PDB entry 7HOM | X-ray diffraction, 1.48 A resolution | chains A and B

[Chain A]
Name: Serine protease subunit NS2B
From: Zika virus
Reference sequence: Q32ZE1 (POLG_ZIKV); residues 46-89 here correspond to UniProt positions 1414-1457 (UniProt number = residue number + 1368)
Chain sequence (46 residues; numbered 44 to 89; the number before each row is that of its first residue):
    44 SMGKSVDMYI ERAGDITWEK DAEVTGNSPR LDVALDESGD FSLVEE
Unresolved in the structure: 44-49, 89
Sequence notes: expression tag (44-45)

[Chain B]
Name: Serine protease NS3
From: Zika virus
Notes: EC 3.4.21.91, 3.6.1.15, 3.6.4.13
Reference sequence: Q32ZE1 (POLG_ZIKV); residues 11-177 here correspond to UniProt positions 1509-1675 (UniProt number = residue number + 1498)
Chain sequence (168 residues; each row starts with the number of its first residue):
    10 MKEVKKGETT DGVYRVMTRR LLGSTQVGVG VMQEGVFHTM WHVTKGAALR SGEGRLDPYW
    70 GDVKQDLVSY CGPWKLDAAW DGLSEVQLLA VPPGERAKNI QTLPGIFKTK DGDIGAVALD
   130 YPAGTSGSPI LDKCGRVIGL YGNGVVIKNG SYVSAITQGK REEETPVE
Unresolved in the structure: 10-15, 172-177
Sequence notes: initiating methionine (10); conflict Lys107 (Arg1605 in Q32ZE1)
Residues lining bound ligands: A1BGH ((3R)-3-[1-methyl-4-(trifluoromethyl)-1H-imidazol-2-yl]piperidine): His51, Asp129, Tyr130, Pro131, Ala132, Ser135, Tyr150, Gly151, Tyr161
Swiss-Prot annotation at these positions:
  - active site (Charge relay system): His51, Asp75, Ser135

[Chain A / chain B interface]
Pairs across the interface (96; chain A residue first):
  Asp50(A) - Thr27(B)
  Asp50(A) - Arg59(B)  salt bridge
  Met51(A) - Met26(B)
  Met51(A) - Val52(B)
  Met51(A) - Leu58(B)
  Met51(A) - Arg59(B)  hydrogen bond (backbone-backbone)
  Tyr52(A) - Arg24(B)
  Tyr52(A) - Val25(B)
  Tyr52(A) - Met26(B)  hydrogen bond (backbone-backbone)
  Tyr52(A) - Arg28(B)
  Tyr52(A) - Ser33(B)
  Tyr52(A) - Arg59(B)
  Ile53(A) - Tyr23(B)  hydrophobic
  Ile53(A) - Arg24(B)
  Ile53(A) - Met41(B)  hydrophobic
  Ile53(A) - Phe46(B)  hydrophobic
  Ile53(A) - Arg59(B)  hydrogen bond (backbone-backbone)
  Ile53(A) - Ser60(B)
  Ile53(A) - Leu65(B)  hydrophobic
  Glu54(A) - Tyr23(B)
  Glu54(A) - Arg24(B)  hydrogen bond (backbone-backbone)
  Arg55(A) - Glu17(B)
  Arg55(A) - Thr19(B)
  Arg55(A) - Asp20(B)  hydrogen bond (side chain-backbone)
  Arg55(A) - Gly21(B)
  Arg55(A) - Val22(B)
  Arg55(A) - Tyr23(B)
  Ala56(A) - Val22(B)  hydrogen bond (backbone-backbone)
  Ala56(A) - Val100(B)  hydrophobic
  Ala56(A) - Ala106(B)
  Gly57(A) - Gly21(B)
  Gly57(A) - Val22(B)  hydrogen bond (backbone-backbone)
  Asp58(A) - Leu98(B)
  Ile59(A) - Gly21(B)
  Ile59(A) - Val22(B)
  Ile59(A) - Val40(B)  hydrophobic
  Ile59(A) - Leu98(B)  hydrophobic
  Ile59(A) - Leu140(B)  hydrophobic
  Ile59(A) - Gly144(B)
  Ile59(A) - Val146(B)  hydrophobic
  Thr60(A) - Asn108(B)  hydrogen bond (backbone-side chain)
  Thr60(A) - Leu140(B)
  Trp61(A) - Glu94(B)
  Trp61(A) - Val95(B)
  Trp61(A) - Gln96(B)
  Trp61(A) - Gln110(B)
  Trp61(A) - Leu140(B)
  Trp61(A) - Asp141(B)
  Trp61(A) - Lys142(B)
  Glu62(A) - Gln96(B)  hydrogen bond (backbone-side chain)
  Glu62(A) - Asn108(B)
  Ala65(A) - Gln96(B)
  Ala65(A) - Asn108(B)
  Glu66(A) - Ile109(B)
  Glu66(A) - Gln110(B)  hydrogen bond (backbone-backbone)
  Val67(A) - Glu94(B)
  Val67(A) - Gln110(B)
  Thr68(A) - Ile109(B)
  Thr68(A) - Gln110(B)  hydrogen bond (backbone-backbone)
  Thr68(A) - Thr111(B)  hydrogen bond (backbone-side chain)
  Thr68(A) - Leu128(B)
  Gly69(A) - Thr111(B)
  Gly69(A) - Ala127(B)
  Asn70(A) - Leu112(B)
  Asn70(A) - Ala127(B)
  Ser71(A) - Leu112(B)  hydrogen bond (side chain-backbone)
  Ser71(A) - Pro113(B)
  Ser71(A) - Gly114(B)
  Pro72(A) - Gly114(B)
  Pro72(A) - Ile115(B)  hydrogen bond (backbone-backbone)
  Pro72(A) - Ala127(B)
  Pro72(A) - Val162(B)  hydrophobic
  Arg73(A) - Ile115(B)
  Leu74(A) - Ile115(B)  hydrogen bond (backbone-backbone)
  Leu74(A) - Phe116(B)
  Leu74(A) - Lys117(B)  hydrogen bond (backbone-backbone)
  Leu74(A) - Ile156(B)  hydrophobic
  Asp75(A) - Lys117(B)
  Val76(A) - Phe116(B)  hydrophobic
  Val76(A) - Lys117(B)  hydrogen bond (backbone-backbone)
  Val76(A) - Thr118(B)
  Leu78(A) - Lys73(B)
  Asp79(A) - Lys73(B)
  Glu80(A) - Lys73(B)
  Ser81(A) - Val72(B)
  Gly82(A) - Val72(B)
  Gly82(A) - Lys73(B)
  Gly82(A) - Asn152(B)  hydrogen bond (backbone-side chain)
  Phe84(A) - Phe116(B)  hydrophobic
  Phe84(A) - Asn152(B)
  Phe84(A) - Gly153(B)
  Phe84(A) - Val154(B)
  Phe84(A) - Ala164(B)  hydrophobic
  Leu86(A) - Val154(B)  hydrophobic
  Leu86(A) - Val155(B)
  Leu86(A) - Ile156(B)  hydrophobic
Interface residues without a listed pair, chain A (34 interface residues in all): Ser85, Glu88
Interface residues without a listed pair, chain B (59 interface residues in all): Val36, Thr53, Ala57, Ile123, Pro138, Lys157

[In short]
Chain A and chain B form an interface of 34 and 59 residues respectively, with 18 hydrogen bonds and 1 salt
bridge. Polar contacts include Asp50(A)-Arg59(B), Arg55(A)-Asp20(B) and Thr60(A)-Asn108(B). Chain B binds
compound A1BGH. From UniProt: 3 active-site residues on chain B.
Chain A is Serine protease subunit NS2B and chain B is Serine protease NS3, both from Zika virus; the
structure, PanDDA analysis group deposition -- Crystal Structure of ZIKV NS2B-NS3 protease in complex with
Z2048325751, was determined by X-ray diffraction.
